1TKD - chains T and A of the 4 polymer chains in the assembly; structure by X-ray diffraction, 2.49 A resolution.

== Chain T ==
Molecule: 26-nt DNA strand
Sequence (26 nucleotides; row label = number of the first residue in the row):
   851 CCCAGTGGCACTGGCCGTCGTTTTCG
Unresolved in the structure: 851-852, 872-876
Modified residues: 8OG (8-oxo-2'-deoxy-guanosine-5'-monophosphate) at position 855

== Chain A ==
Name: DNA polymerase
From: Enterobacteria phage T7
Notes: EC 2.7.7.7
UniProt: P00581 (DPOL_BPT7); numbering as in UniProt; present here: 1-117, 124-704
Amino-acid sequence (698 residues; row label = number of the first residue in the row; note: 6 numbers in that range are skipped by the numbering (no residue carries them; nothing is unmodelled there)):
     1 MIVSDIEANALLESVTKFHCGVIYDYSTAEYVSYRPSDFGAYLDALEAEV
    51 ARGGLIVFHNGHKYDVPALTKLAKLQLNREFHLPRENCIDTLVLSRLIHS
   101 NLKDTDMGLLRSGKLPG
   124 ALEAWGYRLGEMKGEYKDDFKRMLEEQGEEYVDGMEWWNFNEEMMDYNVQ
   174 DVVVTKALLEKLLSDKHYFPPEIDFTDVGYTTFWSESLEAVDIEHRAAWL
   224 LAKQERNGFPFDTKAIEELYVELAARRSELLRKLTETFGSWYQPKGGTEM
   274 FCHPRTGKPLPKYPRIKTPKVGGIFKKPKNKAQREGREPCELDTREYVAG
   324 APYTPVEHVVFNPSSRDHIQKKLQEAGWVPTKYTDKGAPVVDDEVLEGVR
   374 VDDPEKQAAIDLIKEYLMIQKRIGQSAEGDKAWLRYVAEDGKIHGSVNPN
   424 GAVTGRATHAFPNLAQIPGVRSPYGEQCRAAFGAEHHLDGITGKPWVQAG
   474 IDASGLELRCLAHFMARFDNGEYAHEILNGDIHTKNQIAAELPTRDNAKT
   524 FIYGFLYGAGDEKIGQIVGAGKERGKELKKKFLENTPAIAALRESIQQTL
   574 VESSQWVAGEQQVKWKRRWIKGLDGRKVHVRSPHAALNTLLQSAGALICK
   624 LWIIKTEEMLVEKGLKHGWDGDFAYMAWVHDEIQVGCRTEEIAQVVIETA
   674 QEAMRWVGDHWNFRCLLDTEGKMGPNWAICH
Ion coordination: Mg2+ site 1 near Asp-5 (its only coordinating residue here); Mg2+ site 2: Asp-475, Ala-476, Asp-654 (together with 2',3'-dideoxy-thymidine-5'-triphosphate); Mg2+ site 3: Asp-475, Asp-654 (together with 2',3'-dideoxy-thymidine-5'-triphosphate)
Residues lining bound ligands: 2',3'-dideoxy-thymidine-5'-triphosphate (D3T): Arg-429, Asp-475, Ala-476, Ser-477, Gly-478, Leu-479, Glu-480, His-506, Arg-518, Lys-522, Thr-523, Tyr-526, Tyr-530, Asp-654
Swiss-Prot annotation at these positions:
  - binding site (Mg(2+)): Asp-5, Glu-7, Asp-174, Asp-475, Ala-476, Asp-654
  - binding site (substrate): His-506, Arg-518, Lys-522, Tyr-526
What the authors report for this chain:
  - binding site for the 26-nt DNA strand (chain T): His-607, Gln-615
  - conformationally variable residues (side-chain flip): His-607
  - binding site for the 22-nt DNA strand: Arg-429

== Chain T / chain A interface ==
Contacting residue pairs - 52 pairs, chain T then chain A:
  DC853(T) / Gly-531(A)  phosphate contact
  DC853(T) / Gly-533(A)  sugar contact
  DC853(T) / Gln-584(A)  base contact
  DC853(T) / His-607(A)  salt bridge to the phosphate
  DA854(T) / Tyr-526(A)  base contact
  DA854(T) / Gly-527(A)  base contact
  DA854(T) / Tyr-530(A)  phosphate contact
  DA854(T) / Gly-531(A)  sugar contact
  DA854(T) / Ala-532(A)  hydrogen bond to the sugar
  DA854(T) / Gly-533(A)  hydrogen bond to the phosphate
  DA854(T) / Lys-536(A)  phosphate contact
  DA854(T) / His-607(A)  phosphate contact
  8OG_855(T) / Arg-429(A)  base contact
  8OG_855(T) / His-607(A)  salt bridge to the phosphate
  8OG_855(T) / Ala-608(A)  phosphate contact
  8OG_855(T) / Asn-611(A)  hydrogen bond to the sugar
  8OG_855(T) / Gln-615(A)  hydrogen bond to the base
  DT856(T) / Ala-425(A)  phosphate contact
  DT856(T) / Val-426(A)  phosphate contact
  DT856(T) / Arg-429(A)  base contact
  DT856(T) / Arg-604(A)  salt bridge to the phosphate
  DT856(T) / Gln-615(A)  hydrogen bond to the sugar
  DG857(T) / Ala-425(A)  phosphate contact
  DG857(T) / Val-426(A)  hydrogen bond to the phosphate
  DG857(T) / Thr-431(A)  phosphate contact
  DG857(T) / Gln-439(A)  base contact
  DG857(T) / Arg-604(A)  salt bridge to the phosphate
  DG858(T) / Thr-431(A)  phosphate contact
  DG858(T) / His-432(A)  sugar contact
  DG858(T) / Ala-433(A)  phosphate contact
  DG858(T) / Asn-436(A)  hydrogen bond to the sugar
  DG858(T) / Gln-439(A)  hydrogen bond to the base
  DC859(T) / Lys-404(A)  salt bridge to the phosphate
  DC859(T) / Ala-433(A)  phosphate contact
  DC859(T) / Phe-434(A)  hydrogen bond to the phosphate
  DC859(T) / Pro-435(A)  phosphate contact
  DC859(T) / Asn-436(A)  hydrogen bond to the phosphate
  DC859(T) / Gln-439(A)  sugar contact
  DA860(T) / Gly-397(A)  sugar contact
  DA860(T) / Gly-402(A)  phosphate contact
  DA860(T) / Asp-403(A)  hydrogen bond to the phosphate
  DA860(T) / Lys-404(A)  hydrogen bond to the phosphate
  DA860(T) / Ala-405(A)  phosphate contact
  DC861(T) / Ser-337(A)  phosphate contact
  DC861(T) / Gln-393(A)  hydrogen bond to the phosphate
  DC861(T) / Gly-397(A)  phosphate contact
  DT862(T) / Asn-335(A)  hydrogen bond to the phosphate
  DT862(T) / Ser-337(A)  sugar contact
  DT862(T) / Ser-338(A)  hydrogen bond to the phosphate
  DG863(T) / Ser-338(A)  hydrogen bond to the phosphate
  DG863(T) / Asp-340(A)  phosphate contact
  DG863(T) / His-341(A)  salt bridge to the phosphate
Other interface residues (no listed pair), chain A (42 interface residues in all): Lys-103, Lys-394, Gln-398, Glu-401, Gly-424, Thr-523, Ile-540, Trp-579

== Overview ==
11 residues of chain T and 42 residues of chain A are in contact; the contacts include 16 hydrogen bonds and 6
salt bridges. Among the polar pairs are 8OG_855(T)/Gln-615(A), DG858(T)/Gln-439(A) and DA854(T)/Ala-532(A).
The paper reports a binding site for the 26-nt DNA strand (chain T) at His-607(A) and Gln-615(A); a binding
site for the 22-nt DNA strand at Arg-429(A).
Chain T is a 26-nt DNA strand and chain A is DNA polymerase (Enterobacteria phage T7); the structure, T7 DNA
polymerase ternary complex with 8 oxo guanosine and dCMP at the elongation site, was determined by X-ray
diffraction together with 1T8E, 1TK0, 1TK5 and 1TK8 from the same study.
